4HRR - chains A and D of the 4 polymer chains in the assembly; structure by X-ray diffraction, 1.25 A resolution.

# Chain A
Name: Globin-2 A chain
From: Scapharca inaequivalvis
UniProt: P14821 (GLB2A_ANAIN); residues 4-149 here correspond to UniProt positions 5-150 (UniProt number = residue number + 1)
Amino-acid sequence (150 residues; row label = number of the first residue in the row; numbering starts at 0):
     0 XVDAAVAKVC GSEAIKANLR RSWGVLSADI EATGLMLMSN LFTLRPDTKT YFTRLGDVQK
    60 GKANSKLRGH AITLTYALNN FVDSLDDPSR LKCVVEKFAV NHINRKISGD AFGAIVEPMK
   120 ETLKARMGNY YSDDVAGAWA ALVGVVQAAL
Differences from the reference sequence: acetylation (0)
Modified / non-standard residues: ACE (acetyl group) at position 0
UniProt features mapped onto this chain:
  - binding site (heme b): His101
Bound ions: heme Fe: His101 (together with carbon monoxide)
Ligand contacts:
  - carbon monoxide (CMO): Met37, Phe51, His69, Leu73, His101
  - heme (HEM): Leu36, Leu40, Thr47, Tyr50, Phe51, Arg53, Leu54, His69, Thr72, Leu73, Ala76, Leu77, Phe80, Phe97, Asn100, His101, Arg104, Ile106, Ala110, Phe111, Ile114, Met118

# Chain D
Name: Hemoglobin B chain
From: Scapharca inaequivalvis
UniProt: O02480 (O02480_ANAIN); residues 1-151 here correspond to UniProt positions 4-154 (UniProt number = residue number + 3)
Amino-acid sequence (152 residues; each row starts with the number of its first residue; numbering starts at 0):
     0 XSRVAELANA VVSNADQKDL LRMSWGVLSV DMEGTGLMLM ANLFKTSPSA KGKFARLGDV
    60 SAGKDNSKLR GHSITLMYAL QNFVDALDDV ERLKCVVEKF AVNHINRQIS ADEFGEIVGP
   120 LRQTLKARMG NYFDEDTVAA WASLVAVVQA AL
Not modelled in the structure: 0
Differences from the reference sequence: acetylation (0)
Modified / non-standard residues: ACE (acetyl group) at position 0
Bound ions: heme Fe: His103 (together with carbon monoxide)
Ligand contacts: carbon monoxide / heme: Met39, Leu42, Ala49, Lys52, Phe53, Arg55, Leu56, His71, Thr74, Leu75, Ala78, Leu79, Phe82, Phe99, Asn102, His103, Arg106, Ile108, Glu112, Phe113, Glu115, Ile116, Val144

# Chain A / chain D interface
Contacting residue pairs (26):
  Val24(A) - Gly25(D)
  Val24(A) - Val29(D)  hydrophobic
  Ala27(A) - Arg21(D)
  Ala27(A) - Gly25(D)
  Asp28(A) - Asp18(D)
  Asp28(A) - Arg21(D)
  Ala31(A) - Asp18(D)
  Met35(A) - Met22(D)  hydrophobic
  Lys61(A) - Ala14(D)
  Glu120(A) - Tyr131(D)
  Lys123(A) - Tyr131(D)
  Ala124(A) - Met22(D)
  Ala124(A) - Tyr131(D)  hydrophobic
  Arg125(A) - Met22(D)
  Arg125(A) - Val26(D)
  Met126(A) - Val26(D)
  Gly127(A) - Val26(D)
  Gly127(A) - Arg127(D)
  Gly127(A) - Met128(D)
  Asn128(A) - Ala126(D)  hydrogen bond (side chain-backbone)
  Asn128(A) - Arg127(D)  hydrogen bond (backbone-backbone)
  Asn128(A) - Gly129(D)
  Tyr129(A) - Val26(D)
  Tyr129(A) - Val29(D)  hydrophobic
  Tyr129(A) - Asp30(D)
  Tyr129(A) - Arg127(D)  hydrogen bond
Interface residues without a listed pair, chain D (15 interface residues in all): Thr34, Lys125

# In short
Chain A and chain D form an interface of 14 and 15 residues respectively, with 3 hydrogen bonds. Among the
polar pairs are Asn128(A)-Ala126(D), Tyr129(A)-Arg127(D) and Asn128(A)-Arg127(D). Chain A binds heme and
carbon monoxide. Chain D binds carbon monoxide / heme.
Chain A is Globin-2 A chain and chain D is Hemoglobin B chain, both from Scapharca inaequivalvis; the
structure, Scapharca tetrameric hemoglobin, CO-state, was determined by X-ray diffraction together with 4HRT
from the same study.
